PDB entry 6RFY | X-ray diffraction, 2.20 A resolution | chains A and B of the 6 polymer chains in the assembly

# Chain A (and B)
Name: Eis2
From: Mycobacteroides abscessus
Notes: EC 2.3.1.-; chain B of this document is another copy of the same molecule, construct and numbering; everything in this record applies to it too
Reference sequence: A0A3A1BNP8 (A0A3A1BNP8_9MYCO); residue numbers follow UniProt; this construct covers 2-411
Amino-acid sequence (411 residues; row label = number of the first residue in the row):
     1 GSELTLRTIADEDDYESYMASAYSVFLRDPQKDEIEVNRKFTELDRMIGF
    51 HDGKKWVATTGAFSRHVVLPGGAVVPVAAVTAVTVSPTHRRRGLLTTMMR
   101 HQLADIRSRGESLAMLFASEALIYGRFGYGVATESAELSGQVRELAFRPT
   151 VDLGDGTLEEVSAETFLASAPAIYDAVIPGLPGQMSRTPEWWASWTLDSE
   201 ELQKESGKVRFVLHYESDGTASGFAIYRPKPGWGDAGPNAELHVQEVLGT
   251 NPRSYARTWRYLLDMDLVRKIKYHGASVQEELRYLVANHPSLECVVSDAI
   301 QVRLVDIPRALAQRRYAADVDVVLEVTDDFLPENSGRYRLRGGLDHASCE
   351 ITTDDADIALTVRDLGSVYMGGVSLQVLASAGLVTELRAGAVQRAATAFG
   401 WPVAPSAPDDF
Unresolved in the structure: 1, 234-238 (chain B: 1-2, 234-237)
Construct notes: expression tag (1)

# Chain A / chain B interface
Pairs across the interface (71; chain A residue first):
  Y124(A) - A287(B)
  Y124(A) - N288(B)
  Y124(A) - H289(B)  hydrogen bond (side chain-backbone)
  Y124(A) - P290(B)
  E134(A) - R283(B)  salt bridge
  R148(A) - R363(B)
  R148(A) - D364(B)  salt bridge
  R148(A) - L383(B)
  T150(A) - L383(B)
  V151(A) - L383(B)  hydrophobic
  P252(A) - S380(B)
  P252(A) - A381(B)
  P252(A) - G382(B)
  Q279(A) - V377(B)
  E281(A) - S380(B)
  R283(A) - E134(B)  salt bridge
  R283(A) - V296(B)
  Y284(A) - V373(B)  hydrophobic
  Y284(A) - V377(B)  hydrophobic
  Y284(A) - L383(B)
  L285(A) - A381(B)
  A287(A) - Y124(B)
  N288(A) - Y124(B)
  H289(A) - Y124(B)  hydrogen bond (backbone-side chain)
  H289(A) - D298(B)  salt bridge
  P290(A) - Y124(B)
  P290(A) - D298(B)
  C294(A) - V295(B)
  C294(A) - V296(B)  hydrogen bond (backbone-backbone)
  V295(A) - C294(B)
  V296(A) - R283(B)
  V296(A) - C294(B)  hydrogen bond (backbone-backbone)
  V296(A) - V296(B)  hydrophobic
  D298(A) - H289(B)  salt bridge
  D298(A) - P290(B)
  A317(A) - T397(B)
  A318(A) - A318(B)  hydrophobic
  L344(A) - Q393(B)
  L344(A) - R394(B)
  R363(A) - R148(B)
  D364(A) - R148(B)  salt bridge
  V373(A) - Y284(B)  hydrophobic
  S374(A) - P402(B)  hydrogen bond (side chain-backbone)
  Q376(A) - P402(B)
  Q376(A) - V403(B)
  V377(A) - Q279(B)
  V377(A) - E281(B)
  V377(A) - Y284(B)  hydrophobic
  S380(A) - P252(B)
  S380(A) - E281(B)
  A381(A) - P252(B)
  A381(A) - E281(B)  hydrogen bond (backbone-side chain)
  A381(A) - L285(B)
  G382(A) - P252(B)
  L383(A) - R148(B)
  L383(A) - T150(B)
  L383(A) - V151(B)  hydrophobic
  L383(A) - Y284(B)
  Q393(A) - L344(B)
  Q393(A) - W401(B)
  Q393(A) - P402(B)
  R394(A) - L344(B)
  T397(A) - A317(B)
  T397(A) - T397(B)
  T397(A) - P402(B)
  W401(A) - Q393(B)
  P402(A) - S374(B)  hydrogen bond (backbone-side chain)
  P402(A) - Q376(B)
  P402(A) - Q393(B)
  P402(A) - T397(B)
  V403(A) - Q376(B)
Also at the interface, not in a pair above, chain A (43 interface residues in all): V131, E293, L378, A379, A396
Also at the interface, not in a pair above, chain B (43 interface residues in all): V131, E293, L378, A379, A396

# Overview
The chain A/chain B interface involves 43 residues from each chain, with 7 hydrogen bonds and 6 salt bridges.
Polar pairs include E134(A)-R283(B), R148(A)-D364(B) and H289(A)-D298(B).
Chain A and chain B are both Eis2 (Mycobacteroides abscessus); the structure, Crystal structure of Eis2 form
Mycobacterium abscessus, was determined by X-ray diffraction (same publication as 6RFT and 6RFX).
